3T07 - chains A and D of the 4 polymer chains in the assembly; structure by X-ray diffraction, 3.30 A resolution.

# Chain A (and D)
Molecule: Pyruvate kinase
From: Staphylococcus aureus subsp. aureus
Notes: EC 2.7.1.40; chain D of this document is another copy of the same molecule, construct and numbering; everything in this record applies to it too
UniProtKB: Q6GG09 (KPYK_STAAR); residue numbers follow UniProt; this construct covers 1-585
Amino-acid sequence (606 residues; each row starts with the number of its first residue; numbers below 1 keep their minus sign (Met-20 is residue -20)):
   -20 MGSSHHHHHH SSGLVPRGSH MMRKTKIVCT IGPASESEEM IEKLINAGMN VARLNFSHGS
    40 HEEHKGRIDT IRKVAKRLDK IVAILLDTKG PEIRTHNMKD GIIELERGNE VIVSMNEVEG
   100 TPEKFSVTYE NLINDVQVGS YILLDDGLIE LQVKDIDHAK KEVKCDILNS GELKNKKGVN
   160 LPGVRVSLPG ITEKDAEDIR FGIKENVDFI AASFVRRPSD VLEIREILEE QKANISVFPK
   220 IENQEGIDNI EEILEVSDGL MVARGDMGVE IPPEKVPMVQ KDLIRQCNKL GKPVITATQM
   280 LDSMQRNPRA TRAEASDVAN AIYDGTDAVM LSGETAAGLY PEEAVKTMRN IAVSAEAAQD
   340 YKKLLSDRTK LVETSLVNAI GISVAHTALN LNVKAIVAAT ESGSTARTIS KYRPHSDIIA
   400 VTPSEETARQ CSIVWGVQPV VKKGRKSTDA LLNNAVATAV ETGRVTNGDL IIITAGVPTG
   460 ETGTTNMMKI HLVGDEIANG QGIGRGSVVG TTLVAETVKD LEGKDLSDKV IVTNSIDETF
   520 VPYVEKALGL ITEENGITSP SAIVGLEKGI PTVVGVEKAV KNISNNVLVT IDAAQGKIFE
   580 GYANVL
Not modelled in the structure: -20 to 0, 584-585
Sequence notes: expression tag (-20 to 0)
Ligand contacts: cis-3,4-dihydrohamacanthin B (09C; (3S,5R)-3,5-bis(6-bromo-1H-indol-3-yl)piperazin-2-one): Thr353, Ala358, Ile361, Ser362, His365, Thr366, Asn369, Leu370
Curated features (UniProtKB/Swiss-Prot):
  - binding site (substrate): Arg32, Gly244, Asp245, Thr277
  - binding site (ATP): Asn34 to His37, Arg73, Lys156
  - binding site (K(+)): Asn34, Ser36, Asp66, Thr67
  - binding site (Mg(2+)): Glu221, Asp245
  - site: Lys219 (Transition state stabilizer)
Reported in the primary citation:
  - binding site for cis-3,4-dihydrohamacanthin B: Thr353, Ala358, Ile361, Ser362, His365, Thr366, Asn369, Leu370
  - conformationally variable residues (side-chain flip): His365
  - self-association interface (contacts with another copy of this molecule): Asn357 to Leu370

# Interface between chain A and chain D
Pairs across the interface (32):
  Arg243(A) - Arg291(D)
  Pro252(A) - Ala294(D)
  Glu253(A) - Thr326(D)
  Glu253(A) - Asn329(D)
  Glu253(A) - Ile330(D)
  Val255(A) - Arg291(D)
  Pro256(A) - Ser295(D)
  Met257(A) - Ala298(D)  hydrophobic
  Met257(A) - Tyr302(D)
  Met257(A) - Ala334(D)  hydrophobic
  Met257(A) - Ala337(D)  hydrophobic
  Lys260(A) - Asn299(D)  hydrogen bond
  Lys260(A) - Tyr302(D)
  Gln278(A) - Arg291(D)  hydrogen bond (backbone-side chain)
  Arg291(A) - Arg243(D)
  Arg291(A) - Val255(D)
  Arg291(A) - Gln278(D)  hydrogen bond (side chain-backbone)
  Arg291(A) - Asp296(D)  salt bridge
  Ala294(A) - Pro252(D)
  Ser295(A) - Pro256(D)
  Ser295(A) - Asp296(D)  hydrogen bond
  Asp296(A) - Arg291(D)  salt bridge
  Asp296(A) - Ser295(D)  hydrogen bond
  Ala298(A) - Met257(D)  hydrophobic
  Asn299(A) - Lys260(D)  hydrogen bond
  Asn299(A) - Asn299(D)  hydrogen bond
  Tyr302(A) - Lys260(D)
  Thr326(A) - Glu253(D)
  Asn329(A) - Glu253(D)
  Ala334(A) - Met257(D)  hydrophobic
  Lys342(A) - Asp346(D)  salt bridge
  Asp346(A) - Lys342(D)  salt bridge
Also at the interface, not in a pair above, chain A (26 interface residues in all): Lys254, Arg264, Ala292, Ile330, Ser333, Ala337
Also at the interface, not in a pair above, chain D (25 interface residues in all): Ala292, Ser333, Lys349

# In short
Chain A and chain D form an interface of 26 and 25 residues respectively, with 7 hydrogen bonds and 4 salt
bridges. Polar pairs include Arg291(A)-Asp296(D), Lys342(A)-Asp346(D) and Lys260(A)-Asn299(D). Ligands of
chain A: cis-3,4-dihydrohamacanthin B. The paper reports a binding site for cis-3,4-dihydrohamacanthin B at
Thr353(A), Ala358(A) and Ile361(A) among others; conformational variability at His365(A).
Both chains are Pyruvate kinase (Staphylococcus aureus subsp. aureus). Entry 3T07 (Crystal structure of S.
aureus Pyruvate Kinase in complex with a naturally occurring bis-indole alkaloid) was determined by X-ray
diffraction (same publication as 3T05).
